3MG4 - chains I and Y of the 28 polymer chains in the assembly; structure by X-ray diffraction, 3.11 A resolution.

Chain I:
Name: Proteasome component PUP3
Source organism: Saccharomyces cerevisiae
Notes: EC 3.4.25.1
UniProtKB: P25451 (PSB3_YEAST); the construct lacks a stretch of the UniProt sequence and is renumbered around it, so the offset changes along the chain: -8 to -1 = UniProt 2-9; 1-36 = UniProt 10-45; 38-105 = UniProt 46-113; 106-122 = UniProt 117-133; 2 more segments
Amino-acid sequence (204 residues; numbered -8 to 194 plus 4 insertion-coded residues; 3 numbers in that range are skipped by the numbering (no residue carries them; nothing is unmodelled there); the number before each row is that of its first residue; a row labelled like 105A-105C holds insertion residues (105A, then the next letters in order); numbers below 1 keep their minus sign (Ser-8 is residue -8)):
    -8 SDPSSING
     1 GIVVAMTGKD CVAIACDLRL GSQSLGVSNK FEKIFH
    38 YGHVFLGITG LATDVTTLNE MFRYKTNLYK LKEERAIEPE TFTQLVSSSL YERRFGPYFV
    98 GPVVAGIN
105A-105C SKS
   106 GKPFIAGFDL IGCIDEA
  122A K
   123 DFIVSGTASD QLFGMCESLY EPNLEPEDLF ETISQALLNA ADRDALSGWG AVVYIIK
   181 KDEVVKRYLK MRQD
Swiss-Prot annotation at these positions:
  - modified residue: Ser22 (Phosphoserine)
  - cross-link: Lys62 (Glycyl lysine isopeptide (Lys-Gly) (interchain with G-Cter in ubiquitin))
Metal / ion sites: Mg2+ site 1: Gly128, Ser131; Mg2+ site 2: Ala163, Asp166, Ser169

Chain Y:
Name: Proteasome component PRE2
Source organism: Saccharomyces cerevisiae
Notes: EC 3.4.25.1
UniProtKB: P30656 (PSB5_YEAST); the construct lacks a stretch of the UniProt sequence and is renumbered around it, so the offset changes along the chain: 1-105 = UniProt 76-180; 106-181 = UniProt 183-258; 183-211 = UniProt 259-287
Amino-acid sequence (212 residues; row label = number of the first residue in the row; note: 1 number in that range is skipped by the numbering (no residue carries it; nothing is unmodelled there); a row labelled like 105A-105B holds insertion residues (105A, then the next letters in order)):
     1 TTTLAFRFQG GIIVAVDSRA TAGNWVASQT VKKVIEINPF LLGTMAGGAA DCQFWETWLG
    61 SQCRLHELRE KERISVAAAS KILSNLVYQY KGAGLSMGTM ICGYT
105A-105B RK
   106 EGPTIYYVDS DGTRLKGDIF CVGSGQTFAY GVLDSNYKWD LSVEDALYLG KRSILAAAHR
   166 DAYSGGSVNL YHVTED
   183 GWIYHGNHDV GELFWKVKEE EGSFNNVIG
Small-molecule neighbours: LXT ((2S)-2-amino-N-[(1S)-1-({(1S)-1-[(4-methylbenzyl)carbamoyl]-3-phenylpropyl}carbamoyl)-3-phenylpropyl]-4-phenylbutanamide): Thr1, Arg19, Ala20, Thr21, Val31, Lys32, Lys33, Met45, Ala46, Gly47, Gly48, Ala49, Gln53
What the authors report for this chain:
  - binding site for 2-(N-morpholino)-ethanesulfonic acid: Thr1
  - catalytic residues: Thr1 (citing earlier work)

How chain I and chain Y interact:
Residue-residue contacts (44):
  Arg19(I) - Ala167(Y)
  Ser24(I) - Arg165(Y)
  Ser24(I) - Asp166(Y)
  Ser24(I) - Ala167(Y)  hydrogen bond (backbone-backbone)
  Ser24(I) - Tyr168(Y)
  Leu25(I) - Phe133(Y)  hydrophobic
  Gly26(I) - Arg165(Y)  hydrogen bond (backbone-side chain)
  Val27(I) - Arg165(Y)
  Asn29(I) - Asn208(Y)
  Asn29(I) - Val209(Y)
  Lys30(I) - Asn208(Y)  hydrogen bond (side chain-backbone)
  Lys30(I) - Ile210(Y)
  Gln133(I) - Trp25(Y)
  Arg165(I) - Asn24(Y)
  Arg165(I) - Trp25(Y)
  Arg165(I) - Val26(Y)  hydrogen bond (side chain-backbone)
  Arg165(I) - Ala27(Y)  hydrogen bond (side chain-backbone)
  Arg165(I) - Ser28(Y)
  Asp166(I) - Asn24(Y)
  Asp166(I) - Val26(Y)
  Ala167(I) - Asn24(Y)  hydrogen bond (backbone-backbone)
  Ala167(I) - Val26(Y)
  Ala167(I) - Ala167(Y)
  Leu168(I) - Asn24(Y)
  Trp171(I) - His164(Y)  hydrogen bond (side chain-backbone)
  Trp171(I) - Arg165(Y)
  Lys190(I) - Trp197(Y)
  Met191(I) - Trp197(Y)
  Arg192(I) - Gln29(Y)
  Arg192(I) - Gly171(Y)  hydrogen bond (side chain-backbone)
  Arg192(I) - Asp191(Y)  salt bridge
  Arg192(I) - Val192(Y)
  Arg192(I) - Gly193(Y)
  Gln193(I) - His164(Y)  hydrogen bond (backbone-side chain)
  Gln193(I) - Phe196(Y)
  Gln193(I) - Trp197(Y)
  Gln193(I) - Val209(Y)
  Asp194(I) - Arg19(Y)  salt bridge
  Asp194(I) - Ala163(Y)
  Asp194(I) - Asp166(Y)
  Asp194(I) - Ser169(Y)
  Asp194(I) - Gly170(Y)
  Asp194(I) - Gly171(Y)  hydrogen bond (side chain-backbone)
  Asp194(I) - Val192(Y)
Other interface residues (no listed pair), chain I (20 interface residues in all): Ser-4, Asp164

Summary:
20 residues of chain I and 25 residues of chain Y are in contact, with 10 hydrogen bonds and 2 salt bridges.
Polar contacts include Arg192(I)-Asp191(Y), Asp194(I)-Arg19(Y) and Gly26(I)-Arg165(Y). Ligands of chain Y:
compound LXT. Gly128(I) and Ser131(I) coordinate Mg2+ site 1. From the paper: the catalytic residue Thr1(Y); a
binding site for 2-(N-morpholino)-ethanesulfonic acid at Thr1(Y).
Here chain I is Proteasome component PUP3 and chain Y is Proteasome component PRE2, both from Saccharomyces
cerevisiae. Entry 3MG4 (Structure of yeast 20S proteasome with Compound 1) was determined by X-ray diffraction
(same publication as 3MG0, 3MG6, 3MG7 and 3MG8).
